PDB entry 6P1M | X-ray diffraction, 1.65 A resolution | chains A and T of the 4 polymer chains in the assembly

# Chain A
Molecule: DNA-directed DNA/RNA polymerase mu
Source organism: Homo sapiens
Notes: EC 2.7.7.7
UniProtKB: Q9NP87 (DPOLM_HUMAN); numbering as in UniProt; present here: 134-397, 410-494
Chain sequence (354 residues; each row starts with the number of its first residue; note: 12 numbers in that range are skipped by the numbering (no residue carries them; nothing is unmodelled there)):
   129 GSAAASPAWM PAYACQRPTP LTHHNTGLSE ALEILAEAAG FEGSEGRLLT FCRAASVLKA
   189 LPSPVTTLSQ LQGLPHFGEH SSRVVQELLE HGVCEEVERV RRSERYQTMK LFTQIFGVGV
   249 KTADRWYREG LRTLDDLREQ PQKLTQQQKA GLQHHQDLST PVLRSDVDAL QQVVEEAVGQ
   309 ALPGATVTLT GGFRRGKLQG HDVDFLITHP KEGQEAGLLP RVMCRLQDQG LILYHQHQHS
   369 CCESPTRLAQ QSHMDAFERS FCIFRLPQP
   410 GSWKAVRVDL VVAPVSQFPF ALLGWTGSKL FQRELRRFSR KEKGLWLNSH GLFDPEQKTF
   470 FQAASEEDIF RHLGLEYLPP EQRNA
Unresolved in the structure: 129-137, 365-384
Sequence notes: expression tag (129-133); linker (410)
Swiss-Prot annotation at these positions:
  - region: Arg323 to Asp332 (Involved in ssDNA binding)
  - binding site (Mg(2+)): Asp330, Asp332, Asp418
  - site: Gly433 (Responsible for the low discrimination between dNTP and rNTP)
Ion coordination: K+: Thr241, Ile243, Val246 (shared with 1 residue of chain P)
Residues lining bound ligands: carbon dioxide (CO2): Leu149, Lys325, Leu326, Gln327

# Chain T
Molecule: 9-nt DNA strand
Sequence (9 nucleotides; numbered 1 to 9; the number before each row is that of its first residue):
     1 CGGCGTACG
Modified positions: 8OG (8-oxo-2'-deoxy-guanosine-5'-monophosphate) at position 5

# How chain A and chain T interact
Residue-residue contacts - 24 pairs, chain A then chain T:
  Gly174(A) - DC4(T)  base contact
  Leu177(A) - DC4(T)  phosphate contact
  Leu177(A) - 8OG_5(T)  phosphate contact
  Phe385(A) - DG9(T)  phosphate contact
  Glu386(A) - DC8(T)  sugar contact
  Glu386(A) - DG9(T)  hydrogen bond to the phosphate
  Arg387(A) - DA7(T)  hydrogen bond to the base
  Arg387(A) - DC8(T)  hydrogen bond to the sugar
  Arg387(A) - DG9(T)  hydrogen bond to the phosphate
  Lys438(A) - 8OG_5(T)  base contact
  Gln441(A) - 8OG_5(T)  base contact
  Arg442(A) - 8OG_5(T)  salt bridge to the phosphate
  Arg445(A) - 8OG_5(T)  base contact
  Arg445(A) - DT6(T)  hydrogen bond to the base
  Arg446(A) - DC4(T)  sugar contact
  Arg446(A) - 8OG_5(T)  sugar contact
  Arg449(A) - DT6(T)  salt bridge to the phosphate
  Lys450(A) - DG3(T)  hydrogen bond to the phosphate
  Lys450(A) - DC4(T)  salt bridge to the phosphate
  Leu456(A) - DT6(T)  sugar contact
  Asn457(A) - DT6(T)  phosphate contact
  Asn457(A) - DA7(T)  hydrogen bond to the phosphate
  His459(A) - DA7(T)  phosphate contact
  His459(A) - DC8(T)  salt bridge to the phosphate
Also at the interface, not in a pair above, chain A (18 interface residues in all): Arg181, Gln364, Phe389

# Overview
18 residues of chain A face 7 of chain T across their interface; the contacts include 7 hydrogen bonds and 4
salt bridges. Polar contacts include Arg387(A)-DA7(T), Arg445(A)-DT6(T) and Arg387(A)-DC8(T). Bound to chain
A: carbon dioxide. From UniProt: 3 Mg2+-binding residues on chain A.
Here chain A is DNA-directed DNA/RNA polymerase mu (Homo sapiens) and chain T is a 9-nt DNA strand. Entry 6P1M
(Binary complex of human DNA Polymerase Mu with 1-nt gapped substrate containing template 8OG) was determined
by X-ray diffraction (same publication as 6P1N, 6P1O, 6P1P, 6P1Q, 6P1R, 6P1S and 4 further entries).
